Entry 6RXK (X-ray diffraction, 1.35 A resolution); this record covers chains A and B.

[Chain A]
Name: NAD-dependent protein deacylase
Source organism: Escherichia coli (strain K12)
Notes: EC 3.5.1.-
UniProtKB: P75960 (NPD_ECOLI); residues 40-279 here = UniProt positions 40-279
Sequence (254 residues; each row starts with the number of its first residue; note: 40 numbers in that range are skipped by the numbering (no residue carries them; nothing is unmodelled there); numbers below 1 keep their minus sign (Met-14 is residue -14)):
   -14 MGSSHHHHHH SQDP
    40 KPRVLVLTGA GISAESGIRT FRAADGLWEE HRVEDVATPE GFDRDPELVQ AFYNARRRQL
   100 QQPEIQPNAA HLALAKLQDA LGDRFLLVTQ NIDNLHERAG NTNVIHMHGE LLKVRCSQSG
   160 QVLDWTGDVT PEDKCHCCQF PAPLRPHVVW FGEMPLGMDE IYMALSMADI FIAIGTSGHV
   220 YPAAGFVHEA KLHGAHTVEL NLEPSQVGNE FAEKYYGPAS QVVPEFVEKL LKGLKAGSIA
Disordered / not traced: -14 to -1, 275-279
Construct notes: initiating methionine (-14); expression tag (-13 to -1)
Ion coordination: Zn2+: Cys155, Cys174, Cys176, Cys177
Swiss-Prot annotation at these positions:
  - active site: His147 (Proton acceptor)
  - binding site (NAD(+)): Gln129 to Asp132, Gly214 to Ser216, Asn240 to Glu242, Ala258
  - binding site (substrate): Tyr92, Arg95
  - binding site (Zn(2+)): Cys155, Cys174
  - mutagenesis: Tyr92 (Y92F: 42-fold decrease in desuccinylase activity. 3-fold decrease in deacetylase activity), Arg95 (R95M: 100-fold decrease in desuccinylase activity. 3-fold decrease in deacetylase activity)
What the authors report for this chain:
  - mutagenesis - A76G/I131C: abolished catalytic activity on decrotonylation
  - mutagenesis - A76G/I131C: decreased catalytic activity on acetyl groups
  - mutagenesis - A76G/I131C: unchanged catalytic activity on butyryl groups

[Chain B]
Name: Histone H4
Notes: fragment: H4K16Bu
UniProtKB: P02309 (H4_YEAST); residues 12-22 here correspond to UniProt positions 13-23 (UniProt number = residue number + 1)
Sequence (11 residues; each row starts with the number of its first residue):
    12 KGGAKRHRKI L
Disordered / not traced: 21-22
Modified positions: Lys16 (N~6~-butanoyl-L-lysine; BTK)
Swiss-Prot annotation at these positions:
  - modified residue: Lys12 (N6-acetyl-N6-methyllysine)

[How chain A and chain B interact]
Contacting residue pairs (37):
  Phe60(A) with Lys16(B)
  Ala62(A) with His18(B)
  Trp67(A) with Lys16(B)
  Ala76(A) with Lys16(B)
  Tyr92(A) with Lys16(B)
  Ile131(A) with Lys16(B)
  His147(A) with Lys16(B)
  Val187(A) with Lys16(B)
  Val188(A) with Lys16(B)
  Trp189(A) with Lys16(B)
  Phe190(A) with Lys16(B); Arg17(B); His18(B)
  Gly191(A) with Ala15(B); Lys16(B), hydrogen bond (backbone-backbone)
  Glu192(A) with Ala15(B); Lys16(B), hydrogen bond (backbone-backbone)
  Met193(A) with Gly14(B); Ala15(B), hydrophobic
  Pro194(A) with Gly14(B); Lys16(B)
  Met197(A) with Lys12(B)
  Tyr201(A) with Lys12(B); Gly13(B)
  His218(A) with Arg17(B); His18(B); Arg19(B), hydrogen bond (backbone-backbone)
  Val219(A) with Arg17(B); His18(B)
  Tyr220(A) with Ala15(B); Lys16(B); Arg17(B), hydrogen bond (backbone-backbone)
  Pro221(A) with Gly13(B); Gly14(B); Ala15(B)
  Glu228(A) with Lys12(B), salt bridge
  Gln245(A) with Arg19(B)
Also at the interface, not in a pair above, chain A (24 interface residues in all): Gln129

[Summary]
24 residues of chain A face 8 of chain B across their interface; the contacts include 4 hydrogen bonds and 1
salt bridge. Polar contacts include Glu228(A)-Lys12(B), Gly191(A)-Lys16(B) and Glu192(A)-Lys16(B). From the
paper: A76G/I131C of chain A abolish catalytic activity on decrotonylation; A76G/I131C of chain A reduce
catalytic activity on acetyl groups.
Chain A is NAD-dependent protein deacylase (Escherichia coli (strain K12)) and chain B is Histone H4; the
structure, Crystal structure of CobB wt in complex with H4K16-Butyryl peptide, was determined by X-ray
diffraction, deposited together with 6RXJ, 6RXL, 6RXM, 6RXO, 6RXP, 6RXQ, 6RXR and 6RXS.
